8X43 - chains A and E of the 8 polymer chains in the assembly; structure by electron microscopy, 3.00 A resolution.

# Chain A (and E)
Protein: Potassium voltage-gated channel subfamily KQT member 2
Source organism: Homo sapiens
Notes: chain E of this document is another copy of the same molecule, construct and numbering; everything in this record applies to it too
UniProtKB: O43526 (KCNQ2_HUMAN); numbering as in UniProt (aligned over 64-702)
Sequence (656 residues; each row starts with the number of its first residue):
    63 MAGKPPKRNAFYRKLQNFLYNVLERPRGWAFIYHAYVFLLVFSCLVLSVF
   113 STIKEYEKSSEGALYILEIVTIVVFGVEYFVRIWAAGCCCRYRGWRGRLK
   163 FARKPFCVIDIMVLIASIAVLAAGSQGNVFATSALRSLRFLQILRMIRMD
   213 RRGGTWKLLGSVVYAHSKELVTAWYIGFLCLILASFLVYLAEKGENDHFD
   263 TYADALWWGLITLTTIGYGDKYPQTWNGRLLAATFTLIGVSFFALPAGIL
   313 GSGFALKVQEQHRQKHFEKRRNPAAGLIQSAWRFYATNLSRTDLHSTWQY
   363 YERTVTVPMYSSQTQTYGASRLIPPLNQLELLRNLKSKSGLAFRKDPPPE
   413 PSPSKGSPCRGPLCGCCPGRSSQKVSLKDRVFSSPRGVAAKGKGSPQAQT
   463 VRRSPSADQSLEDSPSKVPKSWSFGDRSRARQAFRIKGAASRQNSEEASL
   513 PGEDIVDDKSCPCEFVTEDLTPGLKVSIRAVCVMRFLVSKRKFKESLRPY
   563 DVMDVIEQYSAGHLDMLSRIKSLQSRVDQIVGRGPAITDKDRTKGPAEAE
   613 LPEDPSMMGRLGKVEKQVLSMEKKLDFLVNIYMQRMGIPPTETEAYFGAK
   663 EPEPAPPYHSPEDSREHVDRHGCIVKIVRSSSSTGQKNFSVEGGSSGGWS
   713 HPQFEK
Not modelled in the structure: 63-69, 183-194, 351-537, 596-718
Construct notes: initiating methionine (63); expression tag (703-718)
Small-molecule neighbours:
  - 7Q0 (N-(4-azanyl-1,2-dihydroacenaphthylen-5-yl)-4-fluoranyl-benzamide), molecule 1: Leu221, Trp236, Phe240, Phe305, Pro308, Leu312
  - 7Q0, molecule 2: Leu299, Ser303, Phe304

# How chain A and chain E interact
Pairs across the interface (6):
  Phe112(A) - Trp288(E)  hydrophobic
  Tyr118(A) - Trp288(E)
  Trp288(A) - Phe112(E)  hydrophobic
  Trp288(A) - Tyr118(E)
  Ser314(A) - Ser314(E)
  Tyr571(A) - Tyr571(E)  hydrogen bond
Other interface residues (no listed pair), chain A (6 interface residues in all): Thr277
Other interface residues (no listed pair), chain E (6 interface residues in all): Thr277

# Overview
Chain A and chain E each contribute 6 residues to their interface; the contacts include 1 hydrogen bond. Its
one hydrogen-bonded contact is Tyr571(A)-Tyr571(E). Chain A binds compound 7Q0.
Chain A and chain E are both Potassium voltage-gated channel subfamily KQT member 2 (Homo sapiens); the
structure, human KCNQ2-CaM-Ebio1-S1 complex in the presence of PIP2, was determined by electron microscopy
together with 8IJK from the same study.
